9IVQ - chains G and F of the 24 polymer chains in the assembly; structure by electron microscopy, 2.66 A resolution.

[Chain G (and F)]
Protein: Ras GTPase-activating protein-binding protein 1
From: Homo sapiens
Notes: EC 3.6.4.12, 3.6.4.13; chain F of this document is another copy of the same molecule, construct and numbering; everything in this record applies to it too
UniProt: Q13283 (G3BP1_HUMAN); residue numbers follow UniProt; this construct covers 1-138
Amino-acid sequence (141 residues; each row starts with the number of its first residue; numbers below 1 keep their minus sign (Gly-2 is residue -2)):
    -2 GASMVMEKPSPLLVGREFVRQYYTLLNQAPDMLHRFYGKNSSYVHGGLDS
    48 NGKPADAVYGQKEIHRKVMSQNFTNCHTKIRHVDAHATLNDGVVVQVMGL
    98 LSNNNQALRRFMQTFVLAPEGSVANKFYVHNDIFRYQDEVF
Not modelled in the structure: -2 to 0 (chain F: -2 to 4)
Construct notes: expression tag (-2 to 0)
Curated features (UniProtKB/Swiss-Prot):
  - cross-link (Glycyl lysine isopeptide (Lys-Gly)): Lys36 (interchain with G-Cter in ubiquitin), Lys50 (interchain with G-Cter in ubiquitin), Lys59 (interchain with G-Cter in ubiquitin), Lys64 (interchain with G-Cter in ubiquitin), Lys76 (interchain with G-Cter in ubiquitin), Lys123 (interchain with G-Cter in ubiquitin)
What the authors report for this chain:
  - self-association interface (contacts with another copy of this molecule); pairs are residue here / residue on that copy: Met1-Arg17 (hydrogen bond), Glu4-Thr75 (hydrogen bond), Glu4-His74 (salt bridge), Lys5-Asn24 (hydrogen bond), Lys5-Asn72 (hydrogen bond)

[Interface between chain G and chain F]
Contacting residue pairs - 20 pairs, chain G then chain F:
  Met1(G) with Arg17(F), hydrogen bond (backbone-side chain)
  Val2(G) with Arg17(F); Tyr20(F), hydrophobic; Thr21(F)
  Met3(G) with Thr21(F), hydrogen bond (backbone-side chain); Gln25(F), hydrogen bond (backbone-side chain)
  Glu4(G) with Asn24(F); Gln25(F); Cys73(F); His74(F), salt bridge; Thr75(F), hydrogen bond (side chain-backbone)
  Lys5(G) with Asn24(F), hydrogen bond (backbone-side chain); Gln25(F); Asn72(F); His74(F)
  Pro6(G) with Asn72(F)
  Ser7(G) with Asn72(F); His74(F); Asn102(F)
  Pro8(G) with Asn102(F)
Also at the interface, not in a pair above, chain G (9 interface residues in all): Asn122

[Overview]
9 residues of chain G and 10 residues of chain F are in contact; the contacts include 5 hydrogen bonds and 1
salt bridge. Among the polar pairs are Glu4(G)-His74(F), Met1(G)-Arg17(F) and Met3(G)-Thr21(F). The paper
reports a self-association interface involving Met1(G), Glu4(G) and Lys5(G).
Chain G and chain F are both Ras GTPase-activating protein-binding protein 1 (Homo sapiens); the structure,
Cryo-EM structure of the CHIKV nsP3 peptide in complex with the NTF2L domain of G3BP1 (Conformation ..., was
determined by electron microscopy, deposited together with 9IVR, 9IVS and 9J5S.
